Entry 8FU6 (electron microscopy, 2.90 A resolution); this record covers chains A and N of the 6 polymer chains in the assembly.

[Chain A]
Molecule: Guanine nucleotide-binding protein G(s) subunit alpha isoforms short
Source organism: Homo sapiens
UniProt: P63092 (GNAS2_HUMAN), isoform P63092-2; the author numbering skips numbers that UniProt does not, so the offset changes along the chain: 1-48 = UniProt 1-48; 63-394 = UniProt 49-380
Sequence (380 residues; each row starts with the number of its first residue; note: 14 numbers in that range are skipped by the numbering (no residue carries them; nothing is unmodelled there)):
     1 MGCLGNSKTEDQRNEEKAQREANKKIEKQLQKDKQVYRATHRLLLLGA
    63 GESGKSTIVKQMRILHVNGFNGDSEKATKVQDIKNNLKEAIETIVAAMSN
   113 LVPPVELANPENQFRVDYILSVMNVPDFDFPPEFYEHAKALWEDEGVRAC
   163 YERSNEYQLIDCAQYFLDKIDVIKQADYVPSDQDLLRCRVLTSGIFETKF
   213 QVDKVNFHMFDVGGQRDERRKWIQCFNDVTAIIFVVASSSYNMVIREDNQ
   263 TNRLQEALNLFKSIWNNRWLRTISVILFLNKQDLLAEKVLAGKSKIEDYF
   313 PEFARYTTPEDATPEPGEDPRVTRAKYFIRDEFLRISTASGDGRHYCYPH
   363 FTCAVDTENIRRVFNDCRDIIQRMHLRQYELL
Disordered / not traced: 1-8, 63-203, 252-260, 298-307

[Chain N]
Molecule: Nb35
Source organism: Lama glama
Sequence (138 residues; numbered 1 to 138; the number before each row is that of its first residue):
     1 QVQLQESGGGLVQPGGSLRLSCAASGFTFSNYKMNWVRQAPGKGLEWVSD
    51 ISQSGASISYTGSVKGRFTISRDNAKNTLYLQMNSLKPEDTAVYYCARCP
   101 APFTRDCFDVTSTTYAYRGQGTQVTVSSHHHHHHEPEA
Disordered / not traced: 129-138
Disulfides: Cys-22/Cys-96, Cys-99/Cys-107

[Chain A / chain N interface]
Contacting residue pairs - 18 pairs, chain A then chain N:
  Arg-228(A) / Thr-114(N)
  Asp-229(A) / Thr-111(N)  hydrogen bond
  Asp-229(A) / Ser-112(N)
  Glu-230(A) / Thr-114(N)
  Glu-230(A) / Tyr-115(N)
  Arg-232(A) / Pro-100(N)
  Arg-232(A) / Tyr-115(N)
  Gln-267(A) / Trp-47(N)
  Gln-267(A) / Thr-61(N)
  Asn-271(A) / Trp-47(N)
  Ser-275(A) / Cys-107(N)  hydrogen bond (side chain-backbone)
  Ser-275(A) / Phe-108(N)
  Asn-278(A) / Arg-105(N)  hydrogen bond
  Asn-278(A) / Asp-106(N)
  Asn-279(A) / Asp-106(N)
  Tyr-311(A) / Gly-62(N)
  Tyr-311(A) / Ser-63(N)  hydrogen bond (backbone-backbone)
  Pro-313(A) / Gly-62(N)
Also at the interface, not in a pair above, chain A (17 interface residues in all): Arg-231, Gln-262, Thr-263, Asn-264, Leu-272, Asp-310
Also at the interface, not in a pair above, chain N (17 interface residues in all): Lys-43, Gly-44, Glu-46, Glu-89

[Summary]
The chain A/chain N interface involves 17 residues from each chain, with 4 hydrogen bonds. Among the polar
pairs are Asp-229(A)/Thr-111(N), Ser-275(A)/Cys-107(N) and Asn-278(A)/Arg-105(N).
Chain A is Guanine nucleotide-binding protein G(s) subunit alpha isoforms short (Homo sapiens) and chain N is
Nb35 (Lama glama); the structure, GCGR-Gs complex in the presence of RAMP2, was determined by electron
microscopy.
